Entry 2WX3 (X-ray diffraction, 2.31 A resolution); this record covers chains A and B of the 3 polymer chains in the assembly.

Chain A (and B):
Molecule: mRNA-decapping enzyme 1A
From: Homo sapiens
Notes: fragment: trimerization domain, residues 539-582; chain B of this document is another copy of the same molecule, construct and numbering; everything in this record applies to it too
Reference sequence: Q9NPI6 (DCP1A_HUMAN); residue numbers follow UniProt; this construct covers 539-582
Amino-acid sequence (51 residues; each row starts with the number of its first residue):
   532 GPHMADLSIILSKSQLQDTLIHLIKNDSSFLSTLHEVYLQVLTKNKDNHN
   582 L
Not modelled in the structure: 575-582 (chain B: 532-534, 577-582)
Reported in the primary citation:
  - contacts within the chain: Leu554-Phe561 (hydrophobic contact), Asp558-Ser560 (hydrogen bond), Asp558-Phe561 (hydrogen bond)
  - self-association interface (contacts with another copy of this molecule): Ile552, Leu554, Ile555, Phe561, Leu562, Leu565

Interface between chain A and chain B:
Pairs across the interface (27; chain A residue first):
  Gln546(A) - Val572(B)
  Leu547(A) - Tyr569(B)  hydrophobic
  Thr550(A) - Leu565(B)
  Thr550(A) - Val568(B)
  Thr550(A) - Tyr569(B)
  Thr550(A) - Val572(B)
  Leu551(A) - Leu565(B)  hydrophobic
  Leu554(A) - Leu565(B)  hydrophobic
  Ser559(A) - Met535(B)  hydrogen bond (side chain-backbone)
  Ser560(A) - Met535(B)
  Phe561(A) - Phe561(B)  hydrophobic
  Leu562(A) - Leu538(B)  hydrophobic
  Ser563(A) - Met535(B)
  Leu565(A) - Leu547(B)  hydrophobic
  Leu565(A) - Thr550(B)
  Leu565(A) - Leu551(B)  hydrophobic
  Leu565(A) - Leu554(B)  hydrophobic
  His566(A) - Ile540(B)
  His566(A) - Leu542(B)
  Val568(A) - His553(B)
  Val568(A) - Leu554(B)  hydrophobic
  Tyr569(A) - Leu542(B)  hydrophobic
  Tyr569(A) - Gln546(B)  hydrogen bond
  Tyr569(A) - Thr550(B)
  Val572(A) - His553(B)
  Leu573(A) - Asp549(B)
  Leu573(A) - His553(B)
Also at the interface, not in a pair above, chain A (20 interface residues in all): Asp549, His553, Thr564, Leu570
Also at the interface, not in a pair above, chain B (18 interface residues in all): Thr564, Leu573

Summary:
20 residues of chain A face 18 of chain B across their interface, with 2 hydrogen bonds. Among the polar pairs
are Ser559(A)-Met535(B) and Tyr569(A)-Gln546(B). The paper reports a self-association interface involving
Ile552(A), Leu554(A) and Ile555(A) among others; contacts within the chain involving Leu554(A), Phe561(A) and
Asp558(A) among others.
Chain A and chain B are both mRNA-decapping enzyme 1A (Homo sapiens); the structure, Asymmetric trimer of the
human DCP1a C-terminal domain, was determined by X-ray diffraction together with 2WX4 from the same study.
